PDB entry 4JPF | X-ray diffraction, 1.67 A resolution | chain A

Chain A:
Protein: 3-oxoacyl-[acyl-carrier-protein] synthase 2
Source organism: Pseudomonas aeruginosa
Notes: EC 2.3.1.179
UniProt: G3XDA2 (G3XDA2_PSEAE); residues 1-414 here = UniProt positions 1-414
Amino-acid sequence (436 residues; numbered -21 to 414; the number before each row is that of its first residue; numbers below 1 keep their minus sign (Met-21 is residue -21)):
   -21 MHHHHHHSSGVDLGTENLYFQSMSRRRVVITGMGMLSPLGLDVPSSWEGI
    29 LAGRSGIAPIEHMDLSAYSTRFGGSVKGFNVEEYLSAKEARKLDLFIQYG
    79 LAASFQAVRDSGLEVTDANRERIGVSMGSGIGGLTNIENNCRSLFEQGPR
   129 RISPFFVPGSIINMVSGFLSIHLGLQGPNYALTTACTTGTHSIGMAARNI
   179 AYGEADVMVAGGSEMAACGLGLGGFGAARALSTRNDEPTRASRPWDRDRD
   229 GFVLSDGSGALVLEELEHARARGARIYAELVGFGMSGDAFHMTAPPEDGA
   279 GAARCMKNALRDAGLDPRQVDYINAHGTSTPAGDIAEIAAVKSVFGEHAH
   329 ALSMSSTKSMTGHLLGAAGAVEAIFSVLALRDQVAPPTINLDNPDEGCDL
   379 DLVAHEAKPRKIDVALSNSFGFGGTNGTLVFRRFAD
Disordered / not traced: -21 to 2, 414
Construct notes: expression tag (-21 to 0)
Ion coordination: K+: Asn302, Ala303, Glu350, Ser395, Asn396
Residues lining bound ligands: 3-(benzoylamino)-2-hydroxybenzoic acid (1LR): Glu61, Tyr62, Phe83, Gln84, Val86, Arg87, Leu151
What the authors report for this chain:
  - K+ coordination: Asn302, Ala303, Glu350, Ser395, Asn396
  - binding site for 3-(benzoylamino)-2-hydroxybenzoic acid: Tyr62, Phe83, Val86, Arg87, Arg128, Arg129

In short:
Chain A binds 3-(benzoylamino)-2-hydroxybenzoic acid. The K+ site is built by Asn302, Ala303, Glu350, Ser395
and Asn396. From the paper: a binding site for 3-(benzoylamino)-2-hydroxybenzoic acid at Tyr62, Phe83 and
Val86 among others; K+ coordination by Asn302, Ala303 and Glu350 among others.
Chain A is 3-oxoacyl-[acyl-carrier-protein] synthase 2 (Pseudomonas aeruginosa); the structure, Structure of
wild type Pseudomonas aeruginosa FabF (KASII) in Complex with ligand, was determined by X-ray diffraction
(same publication as 4JB6 and 4B7V).
